PDB entry 8FYH | electron microscopy, 3.40 A resolution | chains B and C of the 13 polymer chains in the assembly

[Chain B]
Name: Polycomb protein SUZ12
Organism: Homo sapiens
UniProt: Q15022 (SUZ12_HUMAN); numbering as in UniProt (aligned over 1-739)
Amino-acid sequence (739 residues; row label = number of the first residue in the row):
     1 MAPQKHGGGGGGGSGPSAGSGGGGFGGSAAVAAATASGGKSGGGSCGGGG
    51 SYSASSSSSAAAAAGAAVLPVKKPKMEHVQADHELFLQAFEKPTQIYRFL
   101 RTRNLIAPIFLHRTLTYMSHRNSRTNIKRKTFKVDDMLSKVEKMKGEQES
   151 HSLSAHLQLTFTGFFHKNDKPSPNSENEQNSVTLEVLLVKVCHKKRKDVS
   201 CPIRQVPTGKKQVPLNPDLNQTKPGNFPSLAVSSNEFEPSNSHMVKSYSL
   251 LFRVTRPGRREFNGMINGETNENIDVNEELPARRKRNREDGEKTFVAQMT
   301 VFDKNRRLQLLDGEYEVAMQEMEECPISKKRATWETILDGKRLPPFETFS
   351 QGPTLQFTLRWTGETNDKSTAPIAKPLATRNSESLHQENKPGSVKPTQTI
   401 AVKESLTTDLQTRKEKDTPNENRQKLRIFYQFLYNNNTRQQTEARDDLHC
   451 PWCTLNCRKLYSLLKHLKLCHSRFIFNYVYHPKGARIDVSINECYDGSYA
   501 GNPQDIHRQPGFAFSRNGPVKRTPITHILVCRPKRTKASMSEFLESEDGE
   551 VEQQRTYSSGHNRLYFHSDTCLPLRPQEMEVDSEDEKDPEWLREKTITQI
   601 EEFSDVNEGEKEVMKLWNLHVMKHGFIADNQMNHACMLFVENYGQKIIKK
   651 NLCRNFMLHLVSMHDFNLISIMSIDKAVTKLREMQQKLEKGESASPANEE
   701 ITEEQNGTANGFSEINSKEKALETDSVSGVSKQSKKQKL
Not modelled in the structure: 1-79, 153-155, 161, 167-181, 208-209, 218-230, 239-242, 255-294, 323-348, 363-424, 545-555, 690-739

[Chain C]
Name: Polycomb protein EED
Organism: Homo sapiens
UniProt: O75530 (EED_HUMAN); residue numbers follow UniProt; this construct covers 1-441
Amino-acid sequence (441 residues; row label = number of the first residue in the row):
     1 MSEREVSTAPAGTDMPAAKKQKLSSDENSNPDLSGDENDDAVSIESGTNT
    51 ERPDTPTNTPNAPGRKSWGKGKWKSKKCKYSFKCVNSLKEDHNQPLFGVQ
   101 FNWHSKEGDPLVFATVGSNRVTLYECHSQGEIRLLQSYVDADADENFYTC
   151 AWTYDSNTSHPLLAVAGSRGIIRIINPITMQCIKHYVGHGNAINELKFHP
   201 RDPNLLLSVSKDHALRLWNIQTDTLVAIFGGVEGHRDEVLSADYDLLGEK
   251 IMSCGMDHSLKLWRINSKRMMNAIKESYDYNPNKTNRPFISQKIHFPDFS
   301 TRDIHRNYVDCVRWLGDLILSKSCENAIVCWKPGKMEDDIDKIKPSESNV
   351 TILGRFDYSQCDIWYMRFSMDFWQKMLALGNQVGKLYVWDLEVEDPHKAK
   401 CTTLTHHKCGAAIRQTSFSRDSSILIAVCDDASIWRWDRLR
Not modelled in the structure: 1-74
UniProt features mapped onto this chain:
  - modified residue: Ser2 (N-acetylserine), Ser34 (Phosphoserine), Thr55 (Phosphothreonine), Lys66 (N6,N6,N6-trimethyllysine), Lys197 (N6,N6,N6-trimethyllysine), Lys268 (N6,N6,N6-trimethyllysine), Lys284 (N6,N6,N6-trimethyllysine)

[How chain B and chain C interact]
Residue-residue contacts - 23 pairs, chain B then chain C:
  His507(B) - Val187(C)
  Pro510(B) - Cys182(C)
  Pro510(B) - Ile183(C)
  Pro510(B) - His185(C)
  His567(B) - Pro288(C)
  Asp569(B) - Ile228(C)
  Thr570(B) - Arg216(C)  hydrogen bond (backbone-side chain)
  Thr570(B) - Ser291(C)
  Cys571(B) - Val187(C)
  Cys571(B) - Gly188(C)
  Leu572(B) - Val187(C)
  Leu572(B) - Gly188(C)
  Arg575(B) - Pro282(C)  hydrogen bond (side chain-backbone)
  Arg575(B) - Thr285(C)  hydrogen bond (side chain-backbone)
  Arg575(B) - Asn286(C)  hydrogen bond (side chain-backbone)
  Gln577(B) - Asn286(C)
  Glu578(B) - Asn286(C)
  Glu578(B) - Pro288(C)
  Trp591(B) - Val232(C)  hydrophobic
  Trp591(B) - His295(C)
  Trp591(B) - Phe296(C)
  Glu594(B) - Phe296(C)
  Lys595(B) - Phe296(C)
Also at the interface, not in a pair above, chain C (21 interface residues in all): Lys184, Trp218, Leu225, Tyr280, Arg287, Lys293

[Overview]
Chain B and chain C form an interface of 13 and 21 residues respectively, with 4 hydrogen bonds. Among the
polar pairs are Thr570(B)-Arg216(C), Arg575(B)-Pro282(C) and Arg575(B)-Thr285(C).
Chain B is Polycomb protein SUZ12 and chain C is Polycomb protein EED, both from Homo sapiens; the structure,
G4 RNA-mediated PRC2 dimer, was determined by electron microscopy.
